6HU9 - chains N and S of the 44 polymer chains in the assembly; structure by electron microscopy, 3.35 A resolution.

# Chain N
Protein: Cytochrome b
Organism: Saccharomyces cerevisiae (strain ATCC 204508 / S288c)
UniProt: P00163 (CYB_YEAST); residues 1-385 here = UniProt positions 1-385
Chain sequence (385 residues; each row starts with the number of its first residue):
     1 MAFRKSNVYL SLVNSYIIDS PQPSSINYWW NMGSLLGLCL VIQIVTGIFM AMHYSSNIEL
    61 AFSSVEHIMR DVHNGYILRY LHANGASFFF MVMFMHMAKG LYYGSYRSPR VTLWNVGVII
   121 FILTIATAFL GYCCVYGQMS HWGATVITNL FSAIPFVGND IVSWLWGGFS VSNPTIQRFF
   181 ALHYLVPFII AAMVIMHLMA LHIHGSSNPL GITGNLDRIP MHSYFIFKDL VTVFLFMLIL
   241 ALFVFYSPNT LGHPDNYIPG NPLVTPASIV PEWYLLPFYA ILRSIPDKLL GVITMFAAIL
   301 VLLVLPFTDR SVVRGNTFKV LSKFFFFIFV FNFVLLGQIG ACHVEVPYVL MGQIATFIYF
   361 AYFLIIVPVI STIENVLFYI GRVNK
Bound ions: heme Fe site 1: His82, His183; heme Fe site 2: His96, His197
Ligand contacts:
  - heme (HEM), molecule 1: Trp30, Gly33, Ser34, Leu36, Gly37, Phe89, Met93, His96, Met97, Lys99, Ser105, Leu113, Trp114, Gly117, Val118, Ile120, Phe121, Ile190, Val194, His197, Leu198, Leu201, Ser206, Ser207
  - heme (HEM), molecule 2: Leu40, Gln43, Ile44, Gly47, Ile48, Met50, Ala51, Tyr54, Val65, Ile68, Arg79, His82, Ala83, Ala86, Phe89, Phe90, Thr127, Ala128, Gly131, Tyr132, Cys134, Val135, Phe180, His183, Tyr184, Pro187, Ile190, Tyr274
  - 1,2-diacyl-sn-glycero-3-phoshocholine (PCF): Asn27, Trp29, Phe94, Met95, Met97, Ala98, Lys99, Tyr102, Tyr103, Pro209, Thr317, Phe326, Phe327, Phe329, Val330, Phe331, Phe333, Val334, Tyr359
  - UQ6 (5-(3,7,11,15,19,23-hexamethyl-tetracosa-2,6,10,14,18,22-hexaenyl)-2,3-dimethoxy-6-methyl-benzene-1,4-diol): Leu12, Tyr16, Ile17, Gly37, Leu40, Val41, Ile44, Val45, Ile48, Leu185, Ile189, Ala191, Val194, Ile195, Leu198, Met199
Curated features (UniProtKB/Swiss-Prot):
  - binding site (a ubiquinone): Tyr16, His202
  - binding site (heme b): His82, His96, His183, His197
  - natural variant: Ile122 (I122T: In strain: ATCC 44821 / 777-3A), Ile269 (I269ID: In strain: D273-10B/A21)
  - mutagenesis: Gly131 (G131S: In W7: Causes respiratory deficiency)

# Chain S
Protein: Cytochrome b-c1 complex subunit 8
Organism: Saccharomyces cerevisiae (strain ATCC 204508 / S288c)
UniProt: P08525 (QCR8_YEAST); numbering as in UniProt (aligned over 2-94)
Chain sequence (93 residues; row label = number of the first residue in the row):
     2 GPPSGKTYMG WWGHMGGPKQ KGITSYAVSP YAQKPLQGIF HNAVFNSFRR FKSQFLYVLI
    62 PAGIYWYWWK NGNEYNEFLY SKAGREELER VNV
Ligand contacts: 1,2-diacyl-sn-glycero-3-phoshocholine (PCF): Gln38, Gly39, Ile40, Phe41, His42, Val45, Phe46

# Chain N / chain S interface
Pairs across the interface - 55 pairs, chain N then chain S:
  Ser15(N) - Trp12(S)
  Asp19(N) - Trp12(S)
  Asp19(N) - Trp13(S)  hydrogen bond (backbone-side chain)
  Ser20(N) - Trp12(S)
  Pro21(N) - Trp12(S)
  Pro21(N) - Trp13(S)  hydrophobic
  Pro21(N) - Met16(S)  hydrophobic
  His202(N) - Met10(S)
  His202(N) - Trp12(S)
  Ile203(N) - Thr8(S)
  His204(N) - Thr8(S)
  His204(N) - Tyr9(S)
  His204(N) - Met10(S)
  Gly205(N) - Met10(S)
  Asn215(N) - Tyr9(S)  hydrogen bond (side chain-backbone)
  Asn215(N) - Met10(S)
  Asn215(N) - Met16(S)
  Leu216(N) - Pro19(S)
  Leu216(N) - Gln21(S)
  Arg218(N) - Met10(S)
  Arg218(N) - Trp13(S)
  Arg218(N) - Met16(S)
  Ile219(N) - Trp13(S)
  Pro220(N) - Trp13(S)
  Val320(N) - Tyr58(S)  hydrophobic
  Lys323(N) - Gln55(S)
  Lys323(N) - Tyr58(S)
  Phe324(N) - Ile61(S)  hydrophobic
  Phe324(N) - Pro62(S)
  Phe327(N) - Tyr58(S)
  Phe327(N) - Pro62(S)
  Ile328(N) - Pro62(S)  hydrophobic
  Ile328(N) - Tyr66(S)
  Phe331(N) - Val59(S)
  Phe331(N) - Pro62(S)  hydrophobic
  Phe331(N) - Ala63(S)
  Phe331(N) - Tyr66(S)  hydrophobic
  Asn332(N) - Tyr66(S)  hydrogen bond
  Leu335(N) - Tyr66(S)  hydrophobic
  Leu335(N) - Trp70(S)  hydrophobic
  Gln338(N) - Trp70(S)
  Cys342(N) - Trp70(S)  hydrophobic
  Glu345(N) - Asn77(S)  hydrogen bond
  Glu345(N) - Tyr81(S)
  Val346(N) - Leu80(S)  hydrophobic
  Val346(N) - Val92(S)  hydrophobic
  Pro347(N) - Gly73(S)
  Pro347(N) - Asn77(S)
  Tyr348(N) - Trp70(S)  hydrophobic
  Tyr348(N) - Asn74(S)  hydrogen bond
  Tyr348(N) - Asn77(S)  hydrogen bond
  Met351(N) - Trp69(S)
  Met351(N) - Gly73(S)
  Ile354(N) - Trp69(S)  hydrophobic
  Ile358(N) - Tyr66(S)
Other interface residues (no listed pair), chain N (32 interface residues in all): Ile339, Ala355
Other interface residues (no listed pair), chain S (27 interface residues in all): Lys7, Gly17, Gly18, Tyr76

# In short
Chain N and chain S form an interface of 32 and 27 residues respectively; the contacts include 6 hydrogen
bonds. Among the polar pairs are Asp19(N)-Trp13(S), Asn215(N)-Tyr9(S) and Asn332(N)-Tyr66(S). Bound to chain
N: compound UQ6, heme and 1,2-diacyl-sn-glycero-3-phoshocholine. Chain S binds
1,2-diacyl-sn-glycero-3-phoshocholine.
Chain N is Cytochrome b and chain S is Cytochrome b-c1 complex subunit 8, both from Saccharomyces cerevisiae
(strain ATCC 204508 / S288c); the structure, III2-IV2 mitochondrial respiratory supercomplex from S.
cerevisiae, was determined by electron microscopy.
